Entry 8CMY (electron microscopy, 3.79 A resolution); this record covers chains I and J of the 16 polymer chains in the assembly.

== Chain I ==
Molecule: Ribulose bisphosphate carboxylase large chain
Notes: EC 4.1.1.39
UniProtKB: A5CKD0 (A5CKD0_9CYAN); residues 1-470 here = UniProt positions 1-470
Amino-acid sequence (470 residues; numbered 1 to 470; the number before each row is that of its first residue):
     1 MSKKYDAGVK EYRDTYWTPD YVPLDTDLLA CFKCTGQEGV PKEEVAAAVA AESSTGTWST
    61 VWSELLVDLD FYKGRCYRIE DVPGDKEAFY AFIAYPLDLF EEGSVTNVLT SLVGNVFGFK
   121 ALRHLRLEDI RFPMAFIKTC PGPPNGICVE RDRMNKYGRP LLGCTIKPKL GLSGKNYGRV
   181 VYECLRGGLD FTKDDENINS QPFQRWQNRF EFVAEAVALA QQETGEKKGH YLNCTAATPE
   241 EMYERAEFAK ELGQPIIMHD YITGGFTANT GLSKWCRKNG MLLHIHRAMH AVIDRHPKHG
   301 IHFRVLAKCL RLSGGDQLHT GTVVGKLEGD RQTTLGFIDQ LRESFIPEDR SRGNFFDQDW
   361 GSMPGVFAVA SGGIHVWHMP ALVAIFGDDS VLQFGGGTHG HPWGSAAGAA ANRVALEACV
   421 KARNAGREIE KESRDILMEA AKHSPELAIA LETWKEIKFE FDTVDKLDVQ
Not modelled in the structure: 1-10, 329, 457-470
Metal / ion sites: Mg2+ near E196 (its only coordinating residue here)
Ligand contacts: 2-carboxyarabinitol-1,5-diphosphate (CAP): S59, T60, V61

== Chain J ==
Molecule: Ribulose bisphosphate carboxylase small chain
Notes: EC 4.1.1.39
UniProtKB: A0A182AM64 (A0A182AM64_9CYAN); residue numbers follow UniProt; this construct covers 1-113
Amino-acid sequence (113 residues; row label = number of the first residue in the row):
     1 MPFKSTVGDY QTVATLETFG FLPPMTQDEI YDQIAYIIAQ GWSPLIEHVH PSRSMATYWS
    61 YWKLPFFGEK DLGVIVSELE ACHRAYPDHH VRLVGYDAYT QSQGACFVVF EGR
Not modelled in the structure: 1-5

== Chain I / chain J interface ==
Pairs across the interface - 46 pairs, chain I then chain J:
  C148(I) - T100(J)
  C148(I) - S102(J)  hydrogen bond
  N155(I) - E17(J)
  K156(I) - E17(J)  salt bridge
  Y157(I) - Q103(J)
  Y157(I) - C106(J)  hydrophobic
  G158(I) - Q103(J)
  G158(I) - G104(J)
  R159(I) - T18(J)
  R186(I) - Y10(J)  hydrogen bond (side chain-backbone)
  R186(I) - T12(J)  hydrogen bond
  G187(I) - Y10(J)
  G187(I) - F21(J)
  G188(I) - F21(J)
  E223(I) - T12(J)
  E223(I) - A14(J)
  T224(I) - T12(J)
  T224(I) - V13(J)
  T224(I) - A14(J)
  T224(I) - T15(J)  hydrogen bond (backbone-backbone)
  G225(I) - L16(J)
  E226(I) - T15(J)  hydrogen bond
  E226(I) - L16(J)
  E226(I) - E17(J)
  K227(I) - M55(J)
  W403(I) - V7(J)  hydrophobic
  W403(I) - G8(J)
  A406(I) - Y10(J)
  A407(I) - Y10(J)  hydrophobic
  A410(I) - Y10(J)
  A410(I) - F21(J)  hydrophobic
  R413(I) - E17(J)  hydrogen bond (side chain-backbone)
  R413(I) - T18(J)
  R413(I) - F21(J)
  V414(I) - F21(J)  hydrophobic
  E417(I) - T18(J)
  E417(I) - F19(J)  hydrogen bond (side chain-backbone)
  E417(I) - G20(J)  hydrogen bond (side chain-backbone)
  E417(I) - F21(J)
  E417(I) - L22(J)
  K421(I) - F19(J)
  K421(I) - E29(J)  salt bridge
  K421(I) - Q33(J)
  N424(I) - Y36(J)  hydrogen bond
  H443(I) - P23(J)
  E446(I) - Y10(J)
Other interface residues (no listed pair), chain I (30 interface residues in all): D152, M154, A418, V420, A425
Other interface residues (no listed pair), chain J (28 interface residues in all): Q11, D32, Q101, A105

== Summary ==
The interface between chain I and chain J involves 30 residues on one side and 28 on the other, with 9
hydrogen bonds and 2 salt bridges. Polar pairs include K156(I)-E17(J), K421(I)-E29(J) and C148(I)-S102(J).
Ligands of chain I: 2-carboxyarabinitol-1,5-diphosphate.
Chain I is Ribulose bisphosphate carboxylase large chain and chain J is Ribulose bisphosphate carboxylase
small chain; the structure, Structure of the Cyanobium sp. PCC 7001, was determined by electron microscopy
(same publication as 7YYO).
